6IRQ - chains B and E of the 6 polymer chains in the assembly; structure by X-ray diffraction, 1.91 A resolution.

Chain B:
Molecule: Single-stranded DNA-binding protein
Source organism: Pseudomonas aeruginosa PAO1
Reference sequence: P40947 (SSB_PSEAE); residue numbers follow UniProt; this construct covers 1-115
Amino-acid sequence (121 residues; each row starts with the number of its first residue):
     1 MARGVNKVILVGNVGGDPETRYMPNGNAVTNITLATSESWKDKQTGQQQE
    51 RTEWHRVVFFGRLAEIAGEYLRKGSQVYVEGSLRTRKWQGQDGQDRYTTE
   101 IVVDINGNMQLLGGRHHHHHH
Not modelled in the structure: 1-2, 40-49, 114-121
Sequence notes: expression tag (116-121)
What the authors report for this chain:
  - binding site for the 25-nt DNA strand: Arg3, Lys7, Asn13, Thr33, Thr52, Trp54, Arg56, Arg62, Tyr70, Lys73, Met109, Leu111
  - binding site for the 25-nt DNA strand (chain E): Lys7, Asn13, Thr33, Thr52, Trp54, Arg56, Arg62, Lys73, Arg86, Trp88, Thr98, Asn106, Met109, Leu111

Chain E:
Molecule: 25-nt DNA strand
Sequence (25 nucleotides; each row starts with the number of its first residue):
     1 TTTTTTTTTTTTTTTTTTTTTTTTT
Not modelled in the structure: 1-3, 5, 14, 17-21, 25

Chain B / chain E interface:
Pairs across the interface (9):
  Arg3(B) with DT11(E), base contact; DT12(E), base contact
  Lys7(B) with DT16(E), base contact
  Glu80(B) with DT16(E), hydrogen bond to the base
  Ile105(B) with DT15(E), phosphate contact; DT16(E), sugar contact
  Asn106(B) with DT16(E), base contact
  Gly107(B) with DT16(E), sugar contact
  Asn108(B) with DT16(E), hydrogen bond to the base
Interface residues without a listed pair, chain B (8 interface residues in all): Leu63
Interface residues without a listed pair, chain E (5 interface residues in all): DT10

Summary:
8 residues of chain B face 5 of chain E across their interface; the contacts include 2 hydrogen bonds. Among
the polar pairs are Glu80(B)-DT16(E) and Asn108(B)-DT16(E). The paper reports a binding site for the 25-nt DNA
strand (chain E) at Lys7(B), Asn13(B) and Thr33(B) among others; a binding site for the 25-nt DNA strand at
Arg3(B), Lys7(B) and Asn13(B) among others.
Here chain B is Single-stranded DNA-binding protein (Pseudomonas aeruginosa PAO1) and chain E is a 25-nt DNA
strand. Entry 6IRQ (Complexed crystal structure of PaSSB with ssDNA dT25 at 1.91 angstrom resolution) was
determined by X-ray diffraction.
